PDB entry 6T79 | electron microscopy, 3.20 A resolution | chains C and J of the 10 polymer chains in the assembly

# Chain C
Molecule: Histone H2A type 1-B/E
Source organism: Homo sapiens
Reference sequence: P04908 (H2A1B_HUMAN); residues 0-129 here correspond to UniProt positions 1-130 (UniProt number = residue number + 1)
Sequence (151 residues; numbered -21 to 129; the number before each row is that of its first residue; numbers below 1 keep their minus sign (Met-21 is residue -21)):
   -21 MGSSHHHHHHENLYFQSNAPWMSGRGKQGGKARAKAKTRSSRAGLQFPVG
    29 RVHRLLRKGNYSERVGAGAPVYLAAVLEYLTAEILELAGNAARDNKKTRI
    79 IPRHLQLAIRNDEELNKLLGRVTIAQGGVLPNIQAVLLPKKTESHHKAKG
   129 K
Unresolved in the structure: -21 to 8, 119-129
Sequence notes: initiating methionine (-21); expression tag (-20 to -1)
UniProt features mapped onto this chain:
  - modified residue: Ser1 (N-acetylserine), Arg3 (Citrulline), Lys5 (N6-(2-hydroxyisobutyryl)lysine), Lys9 (N6-(2-hydroxyisobutyryl)lysine), Lys13 (N6-(beta-hydroxybutyryl)lysine), Lys36 (N6-(2-hydroxyisobutyryl)lysine), Lys74 (N6-(2-hydroxyisobutyryl)lysine), Lys75 (N6-(2-hydroxyisobutyryl)lysine), Lys95 (N6-(2-hydroxyisobutyryl)lysine), Gln104 (N5-methylglutamine), Lys118 (N6-(2-hydroxyisobutyryl)lysine), Lys119 (N6-crotonyllysine), Thr120 (Phosphothreonine), Lys125 (N6-crotonyllysine)
  - cross-link (Glycyl lysine isopeptide (Lys-Gly)): Lys13 (interchain with G-Cter in ubiquitin), Lys15 (interchain with G-Cter in ubiquitin), Lys119 (interchain with G-Cter in ubiquitin)

# Chain J
Molecule: 147-nt DNA strand
Sequence (147 nucleotides; row label = number of the first residue in the row; numbers below 1 keep their minus sign (DA-1 is residue -1)):
    -1 ATCACGTGTGCTCTTCCGATCTCCGAGTGTCGTTAGGCATTAAGCTGAAC
    49 GCACAAAGGAACAAAATAAACAATACCACCGAAACAAAGAATTAGAATAG
    99 TATAACGCTAACAAACATAAATTAGATCGGAAGAGCGTCGTGTAGAT
Unresolved in the structure: -1 to 0

# How chain C and chain J interact
Contacting residue pairs - 16 pairs, chain C then chain J:
  Lys9(C) with DA117(J), phosphate contact; DA118(J), hydrogen bond to the phosphate
  Arg11(C) with DA117(J), hydrogen bond to the base; DA118(J), hydrogen bond to the sugar
  Arg29(C) with DA122(J), sugar contact; DG123(J), salt bridge to the phosphate
  Arg42(C) with DA112(J), hydrogen bond to the sugar; DA113(J), phosphate contact
  Val43(C) with DA112(J), sugar contact; DA113(J), hydrogen bond to the phosphate
  Gly44(C) with DA112(J), phosphate contact
  Ala45(C) with DA112(J), hydrogen bond to the phosphate
  Lys75(C) with DA132(J), phosphate contact
  Thr76(C) with DA132(J), hydrogen bond to the phosphate
  Arg77(C) with DG131(J), phosphate contact; DA132(J), sugar contact
Other interface residues (no listed pair), chain C (14 interface residues in all): Ala14, Thr16, His31, Glu41
Other interface residues (no listed pair), chain J (11 interface residues in all): DT120, DT121, DG133

# Summary
Chain C and chain J form an interface of 14 and 11 residues respectively; the contacts include 7 hydrogen
bonds and 1 salt bridge. Polar pairs include Arg11(C)-DA117(J), Arg11(C)-DA118(J) and Arg42(C)-DA112(J).
Here chain C is Histone H2A type 1-B/E (Homo sapiens) and chain J is a 147-nt DNA strand. Entry 6T79
(Structure of a human nucleosome at 3.2 A resolution) was determined by electron microscopy.
